3HKI - chains B and C of the 3 polymer chains in the assembly; structure by X-ray diffraction, 2.20 A resolution.

Chain B:
Name: Thrombin heavy chain
From: Mus musculus
Notes: EC 3.4.21.5; fragment: Heavy chain:
UniProt: P19221 (THRB_MOUSE); the construct lacks a stretch of the UniProt sequence and is renumbered around it, so the offset changes along the chain: 16-36 = UniProt 361-381; 37-60 = UniProt 383-406; 61-77 = UniProt 416-432; 78-97 = UniProt 434-453; 7 more segments
Sequence (258 residues; each row starts with the number of its first residue; note: 1 number in that range is skipped by the numbering (no residue carries it; nothing is unmodelled there); a row labelled like 60A-60I holds insertion residues (60A, then the next letters in order)):
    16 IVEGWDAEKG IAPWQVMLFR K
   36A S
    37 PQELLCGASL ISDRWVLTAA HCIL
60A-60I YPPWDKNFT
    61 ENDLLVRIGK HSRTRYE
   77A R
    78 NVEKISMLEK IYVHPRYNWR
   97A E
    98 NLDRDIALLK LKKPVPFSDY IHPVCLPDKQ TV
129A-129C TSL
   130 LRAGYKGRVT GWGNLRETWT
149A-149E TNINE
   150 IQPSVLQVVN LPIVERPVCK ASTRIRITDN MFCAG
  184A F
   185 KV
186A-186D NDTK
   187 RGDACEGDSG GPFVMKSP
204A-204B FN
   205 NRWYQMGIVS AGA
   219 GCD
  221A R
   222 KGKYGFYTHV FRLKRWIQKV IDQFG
Disordered / not traced: 149A-149C
Differences from the reference sequence: engineered mutation Ala215 (Trp587 in P19221), Ala217 (Glu589 in P19221)
Swiss-Prot annotation at these positions:
  - region: Ala183 to Val200 (High affinity receptor-binding region which is also known as the TP508 peptide)
  - active site (Charge relay system): His57, Asp102, Ser195
  - glycosylation (N-linked (GlcNAc...) asparagine): Asn60G, Asn186A
Disulfides: Cys42-Cys58, Cys168-Cys182, Cys191-Cys220
Glycans and other covalent adducts: N-acetylglucosamine (NAG) linked to Asn60G
Reported in the primary citation:
  - conformationally variable residues (loop rearrangement): Ala215 to Ala217
  - catalytic residues: His57, Ser195 (citing earlier work)

Chain C:
Name: Proteinase-activated receptor 1
From: Homo sapiens
Notes: fragment: Extracellular fragment:
UniProt: P25116 (PAR1_HUMAN); residues 42-62 here = UniProt positions 42-62
Sequence (21 residues; numbered 42 to 62; the number before each row is that of its first residue):
    42 SFLLRNPNDK YEPFWEDEEK N
Disordered / not traced: 42-45, 61-62
Swiss-Prot annotation at these positions:
  - site: Phe55, Trp56 (Cleavage)
  - glycosylation: Asn62 (N-linked (GlcNAc...) asparagine)

How chain B and chain C interact:
Pairs across the interface (19):
  Phe34(B) with Tyr52(C), hydrophobic; Phe55(C), hydrophobic
  Gln38(B) with Phe55(C)
  Leu40(B) with Tyr52(C)
  Leu65(B) with Phe55(C), hydrophobic
  Arg67(B) with Phe55(C)
  Arg73(B) with Tyr52(C), hydrogen bond
  Thr74(B) with Lys51(C); Tyr52(C); Glu53(C), hydrogen bond (backbone-backbone)
  Arg75(B) with Glu53(C), salt bridge
  Tyr76(B) with Glu53(C), hydrogen bond (backbone-side chain); Pro54(C); Phe55(C), hydrophobic; Glu57(C), hydrogen bond (side chain-backbone); Asp58(C), hydrogen bond
  Arg77A(B) with Glu57(C), salt bridge; Asp58(C), salt bridge
  Ile82(B) with Phe55(C), hydrophobic
Also at the interface, not in a pair above, chain B (12 interface residues in all): Glu39
Also at the interface, not in a pair above, chain C (8 interface residues in all): Trp56
The authors on this interface:
  - residue pairs: Phe34(B)-Phe55(C), Phe34(B)-Tyr52(C) (hydrophobic contact), Arg67(B)-Phe55(C) (cation-pi contact)
  - interface residues, chain B: Leu40(B), Arg73(B), Tyr76(B)
  - interface residues, chain C: Tyr52(C)

In short:
Chain B and chain C form an interface of 12 and 8 residues respectively, with 5 hydrogen bonds and 3 salt
bridges. Among the polar pairs are Arg75(B)-Glu53(C), Arg77A(B)-Glu57(C) and Arg77A(B)-Asp58(C). The authors
report a contact between Phe34(B) and Phe55(C); a hydrophobic contact between Phe34(B) and Tyr52(C); a
cation-pi contact between Arg67(B) and Phe55(C). From the paper: catalytic residues His57(B) and Ser195(B);
interface residues Leu40(B), Arg73(B) and Tyr52(C) among others.
Chain B is Thrombin heavy chain (Mus musculus) and chain C is Proteinase-activated receptor 1 (Homo sapiens);
the structure, Crystal structure of murine thrombin mutant W215A/E217A in complex with the extracellular
fragment of human PAR1, was determined by X-ray diffraction (same publication as 3HK3, 3HK6 and 3HKJ).
